Entry 4LE1 (X-ray diffraction, 1.95 A resolution); this record covers chain A.

# Chain A
Name: Transcriptional regulatory protein DesR
From: Bacillus subtilis subsp. subtilis
Reference sequence: O34723 (DESR_BACSU); residue numbers follow UniProt; this construct covers 1-135
Sequence (139 residues; numbered -3 to 135; the number before each row is that of its first residue; numbers below 1 keep their minus sign (Gly-3 is residue -3)):
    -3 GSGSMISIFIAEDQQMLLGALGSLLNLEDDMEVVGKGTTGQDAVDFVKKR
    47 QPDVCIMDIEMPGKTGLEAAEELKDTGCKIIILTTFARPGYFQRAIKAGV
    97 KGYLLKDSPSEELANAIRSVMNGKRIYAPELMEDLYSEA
Not modelled in the structure: -3 to 0, 133-135
Construct notes: expression tag (-3 to 0)
Curated features (UniProtKB/Swiss-Prot):
  - modified residue: Asp54 (4-aspartylphosphate)
Disulfide bonds: Cys51-Cys74
What the authors report for this chain:
  - contacts within the chain: Glu56-Thr80 (hydrogen bond), Glu56-Thr81 (hydrogen bond), Glu56-Arg84 (hydrogen bond)
  - conformationally variable residues (loop rearrangement): Asp9
  - post-translational modification sites: Asp54 (citing earlier work)
  - mutagenesis - R121A: decreased binding to Pdes promoter
  - mutagenesis - M12A, M12A/A16R: abolished binding to DNA
  - mutagenesis - M12A, M12A/A16R: decreased catalytic activity on autophosphorylation
  - mutagenesis - M12A, R121A: unchanged binding to DesK
  - mutagenesis - M12A/A16R: abolished binding to DesK
  - mutagenesis - M12A/A16R, M12D, R121A: abolished signaling in response to cold shock
  - mutagenesis - M12A, D54A, D54N: unchanged signaling

# Overview
The paper reports that M12A/A16R, M12D and R121A abolish signaling in response to cold shock; a modification
site at Asp54; 6 substitutions were tested in all.
Chain A is Transcriptional regulatory protein DesR (Bacillus subtilis subsp. subtilis); the structure, Crystal
structure of the receiver domain of DesR in the inactive state, was determined by X-ray diffraction together
with 4LDZ, 4LE0 and 4LE2 from the same study.
